PDB entry 6XQN | electron microscopy, 3.30 A resolution | chains B and C of the 9 polymer chains in the assembly

# Chain B (and C)
Protein: Calcium uniporter protein
Source organism: Tribolium castaneum
Notes: chain C of this document is another copy of the same molecule, construct and numbering; everything in this record applies to it too
UniProtKB: D6WIX5 (D6WIX5_TRICA); residues 166-351 here correspond to UniProt positions 53-238 (UniProt number = residue number - 113)
Amino-acid sequence (203 residues; each row starts with the number of its first residue):
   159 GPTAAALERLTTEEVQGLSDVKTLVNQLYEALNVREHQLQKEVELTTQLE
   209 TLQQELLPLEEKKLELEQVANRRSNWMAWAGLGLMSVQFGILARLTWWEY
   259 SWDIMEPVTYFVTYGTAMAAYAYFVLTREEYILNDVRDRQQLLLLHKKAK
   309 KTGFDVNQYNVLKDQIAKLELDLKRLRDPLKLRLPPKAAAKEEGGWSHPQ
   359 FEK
Unresolved in the structure: 159-174, 301-311, 337-361 (chain C: 159-177, 287-291, 337-361)
Differences from the reference sequence: expression tag (159-165, 352-361)
Metal / ion sites: Ca2+: Glu-264 (shared with 1 residue of chain A; Glu-264(C) of chain C; 1 residue of chain D)

# Interface between chain B and chain C
Pairs across the interface (38):
  Lys-180(B) with Leu-190(C)
  Val-183(B) with Leu-190(C), hydrophobic
  Leu-186(B) with Val-183(C), hydrophobic
  Tyr-187(B) with Asn-184(C); Tyr-187(C), hydrophobic
  Leu-190(B) with Val-183(C), hydrophobic
  Thr-209(B) with Arg-333(C)
  Leu-210(B) with Arg-333(C)
  Glu-213(B) with Arg-333(C), salt bridge
  Glu-264(B) with Trp-260(C); Glu-264(C)
  Pro-265(B) with Thr-254(C); Trp-260(C), hydrophobic
  Tyr-268(B) with Leu-250(C); Thr-267(C); Thr-271(C), hydrogen bond
  Phe-269(B) with Phe-247(C), hydrophobic; Leu-250(C); Ala-251(C); Thr-254(C)
  Tyr-272(B) with Met-243(C), hydrogen bond (side chain-backbone); Gln-246(C), hydrogen bond; Phe-247(C), hydrophobic
  Met-276(B) with Leu-240(C), hydrophobic; Met-243(C), hydrophobic; Ser-244(C), hydrogen bond
  Tyr-279(B) with Ala-236(C), hydrogen bond (side chain-backbone); Leu-240(C), hydrophobic
  Ala-280(B) with Leu-240(C), hydrophobic
  Val-283(B) with Ala-236(C), hydrophobic
  Glu-287(B) with Asn-233(C)
  Ile-290(B) with Asn-229(C)
  Arg-297(B) with Leu-222(C)
  Asn-315(B) with Lys-321(C); Asp-322(C), hydrogen bond
  Gln-316(B) with Leu-329(C); Lys-332(C), hydrogen bond
  Leu-320(B) with Leu-329(C), hydrophobic
Interface residues without a listed pair, chain B (33 interface residues in all): Ser-177, Asn-184, Val-266, Gly-273, Ala-275, Val-294, Gln-298, Val-314, Val-319, Gln-323
Interface residues without a listed pair, chain C (33 interface residues in all): Lys-180, His-195, Gln-226, Trp-237, Trp-255, Asp-293, Ala-325, Lys-326

# In short
Chain B and chain C each contribute 33 residues to their interface, with 7 hydrogen bonds and 1 salt bridge.
Among the polar pairs are Glu-213(B)/Arg-333(C), Tyr-268(B)/Thr-271(C) and Tyr-272(B)/Met-243(C).
Chain B and chain C are both Calcium uniporter protein (Tribolium castaneum); the structure, Structure of a
mitochondrial calcium uniporter holocomplex (MICU1, MICU2, MCU, EMRE) in low Ca2+, was determined by electron
microscopy, deposited together with 6XQO.
